7NV1 - chains A and T of the 6 polymer chains in the assembly; structure by electron microscopy, 6.40 A resolution (low resolution: residue-level contacts below are approximate; hydrogen-bond / salt-bridge calls are withheld).

== Chain A ==
Protein: DNA polymerase kappa
From: Homo sapiens
Notes: EC 2.7.7.7
Reference sequence: Q9UBT6 (POLK_HUMAN); residues 1-870 here = UniProt positions 1-870
Chain sequence (870 residues; each row starts with the number of its first residue):
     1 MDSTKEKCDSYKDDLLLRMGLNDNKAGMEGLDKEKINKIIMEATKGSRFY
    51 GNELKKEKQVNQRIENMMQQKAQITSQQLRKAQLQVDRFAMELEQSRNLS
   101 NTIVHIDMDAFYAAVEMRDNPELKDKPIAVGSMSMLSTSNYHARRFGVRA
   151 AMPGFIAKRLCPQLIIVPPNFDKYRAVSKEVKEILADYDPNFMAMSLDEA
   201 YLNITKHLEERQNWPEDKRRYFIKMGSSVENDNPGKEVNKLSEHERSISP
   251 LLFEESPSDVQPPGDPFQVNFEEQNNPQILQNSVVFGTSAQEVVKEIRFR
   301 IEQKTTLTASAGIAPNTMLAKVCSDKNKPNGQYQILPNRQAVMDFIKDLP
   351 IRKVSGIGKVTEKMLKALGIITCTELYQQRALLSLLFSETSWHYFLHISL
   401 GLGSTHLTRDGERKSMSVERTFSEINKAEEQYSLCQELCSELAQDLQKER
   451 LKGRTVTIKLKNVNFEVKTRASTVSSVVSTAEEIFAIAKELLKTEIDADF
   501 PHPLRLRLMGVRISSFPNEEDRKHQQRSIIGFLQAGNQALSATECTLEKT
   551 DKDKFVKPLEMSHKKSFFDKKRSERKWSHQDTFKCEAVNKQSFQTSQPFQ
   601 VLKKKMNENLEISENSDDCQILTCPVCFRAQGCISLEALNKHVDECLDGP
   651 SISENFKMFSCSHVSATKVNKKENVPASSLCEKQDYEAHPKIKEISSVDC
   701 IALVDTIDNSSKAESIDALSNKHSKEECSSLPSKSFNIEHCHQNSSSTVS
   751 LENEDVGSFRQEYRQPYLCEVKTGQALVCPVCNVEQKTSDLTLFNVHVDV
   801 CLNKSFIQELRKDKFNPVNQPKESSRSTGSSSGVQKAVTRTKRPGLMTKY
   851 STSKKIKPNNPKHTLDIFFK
Not modelled in the structure: 1-44, 225-281, 409-411, 535-870
UniProt features mapped onto this chain:
  - zinc finger: Ile621 to Ser651 (UBZ4-type 1), Ala776 to Phe806 (UBZ4-type 2)
  - binding site (Mg(2+)): Asp107, Asp198, Glu199
  - binding site (Zn(2+)): Cys624, Cys627, His642, Cys646, Cys779, Cys782, His797, Cys801
  - mutagenesis: Asp198 (D198A: Loss of DNA polymerase activity; when associated with A-199), Glu199 (E199A: Loss of DNA polymerase activity; when associated with D-198)
Small-molecule neighbours: dTTP (TTP): Asp107, Met108, Asp109, Ala110, Phe111, Tyr112, Ala113, Ser137, Thr138, Tyr141, Arg144, Ala150, Asp198, Lys328

== Chain T ==
Molecule: DNA Template
Sequence (38 nucleotides; each row starts with the number of its first residue; numbers below 1 keep their minus sign (DC-12 is residue -12)):
   -12 CTGCACGAATTAAGCAATTCGTAATCATGGTCATAGCT
Not modelled in the structure: -12 to -3

== Interface between chain A and chain T ==
Contacting residue pairs - 27 pairs, chain A then chain T:
  Ser47(A) with DT-2(T); DA-1(T)
  Arg48(A) with DT-2(T)
  Phe49(A) with DA-1(T)
  Met133(A) with DA-1(T)
  Ser134(A) with DA-1(T)
  Met135(A) with DA-1(T); DA0(T)
  Pro153(A) with DA-1(T)
  Phe155(A) with DA-1(T)
  Ile156(A) with DA-1(T)
  Ser388(A) with DC7(T)
  Thr390(A) with DC7(T)
  Ser391(A) with DC7(T)
  Arg413(A) with DA3(T)
  Lys414(A) with DA4(T); DT5(T)
  Ser415(A) with DA4(T)
  Met416(A) with DA3(T)
  Ser417(A) with DC2(T); DA3(T)
  Glu419(A) with DC2(T)
  Thr421(A) with DA0(T); DG1(T)
  Arg507(A) with DA-1(T); DA0(T)
  Leu508(A) with DG1(T)
Also at the interface, not in a pair above, chain A (26 interface residues in all): Leu136, Ala151, Val418, Arg420, Phe465

== Summary ==
Chain A and chain T form an interface of 26 and 9 residues respectively. Bound to chain A: dTTP. Curated
annotation (UniProt) lists 3 Mg2+-binding residues, 8 Zn2+-binding residues and 2 mutagenesis sites on chain
A.
Chain A is DNA polymerase kappa (Homo sapiens) and chain T is DNA Template; the structure, Human Pol Kappa
holoenzyme with Ub-PCNA, was determined by electron microscopy together with 7NV0 from the same study.
